PDB entry 5JNE | X-ray diffraction, 2.85 A resolution | chains A and D of the 4 polymer chains in the assembly

[Chain A]
Molecule: E3 SUMO-protein ligase SIZ1, Ubiquitin-like protein SMT3
Source organism: Saccharomyces cerevisiae
Notes: EC 6.3.2.-
Reference sequence: chimeric construct of Q04195, Q12306: residues 167-445 from Q04195 (SIZ1_YEAST) positions 167-445 (same numbers); residues 453-531 from Q12306 (SMT3_YEAST) positions 20-98 (UniProt number = residue number - 433)
Amino-acid sequence (367 residues; row label = number of the first residue in the row):
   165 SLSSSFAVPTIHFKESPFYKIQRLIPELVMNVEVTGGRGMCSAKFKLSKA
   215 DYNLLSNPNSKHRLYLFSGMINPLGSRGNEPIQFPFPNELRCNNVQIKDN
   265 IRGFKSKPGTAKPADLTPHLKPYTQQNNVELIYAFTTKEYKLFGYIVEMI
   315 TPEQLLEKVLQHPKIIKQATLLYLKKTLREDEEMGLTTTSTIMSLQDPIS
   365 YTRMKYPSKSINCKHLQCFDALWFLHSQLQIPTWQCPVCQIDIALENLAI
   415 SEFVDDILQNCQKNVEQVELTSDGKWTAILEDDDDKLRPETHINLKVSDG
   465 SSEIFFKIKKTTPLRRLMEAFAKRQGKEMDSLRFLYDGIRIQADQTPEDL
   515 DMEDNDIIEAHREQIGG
Not modelled in the structure: 165-172, 445-448, 528-531
Sequence notes: expression tag (165-166); engineered mutation D361 (Cys in Q04195); linker (446-452)
Ion coordination: Zn2+: C377, H379, C400, C403
UniProt features mapped onto this chain:
  - zinc finger: E344 to Q431 (SP-RING-type)
  - binding site (Zn(2+)): C377, H379, C400, C403
  - cross-link: G531 (Glycyl lysine isopeptide (Gly-Lys) (interchain with K-? in acceptor proteins))
Reported in the primary citation:
  - mutagenesis - T352V: increased catalytic activity with Ubiquitin-like protein SMT3

[Chain D]
Molecule: Proliferating cell nuclear antigen
Source organism: Saccharomyces cerevisiae (strain ATCC 204508 / S288c)
Reference sequence: P15873 (PCNA_YEAST); numbering as in UniProt (aligned over 1-258)
Amino-acid sequence (258 residues; numbered 1 to 258; the number before each row is that of its first residue):
     1 MLEAKFEEASLFKRIIDGFKDCVQLVNFQCKEDGIIAQAVDDSRVLLVSL
    51 EIGVEAFQEYRCDHPVTLGMDLTSLSDILREGNNTDTLTLIADNTPDSII
   101 LLFEDTKKDDIAEYSLKLMDIDADFLGIEELQYDSTLSLPSSEFSKIVRD
   151 LSQLSDSINIMITCETIKFVADGDIGSGSVIIKPFVDMEHPETSIKLEMD
   201 QPVDLTFGAKYLLDIIKGSSLSDRVGIRLSSEAPALFQFDLKSGFLQFFL
   251 APKFNDEE
Not modelled in the structure: 255-258
Sequence notes: engineered mutation D77 (Lys in P15873), E81 (Cys in P15873), D110 (Arg in P15873), G127 (Lys in P15873), C164 (Lys in P15873)
UniProt features mapped onto this chain:
  - DNA-binding region: R61 to R80
Reported in the primary citation:
  - mutagenesis - E165A: unchanged catalytic activity on Lys164

[Chain A / chain D interface]
Contacting residue pairs (17; chain A residue first):
  G200(A) with P191(D)
  G201(A) with P191(D); E192(D)
  R202(A) with M188(D), hydrogen bond (side chain-backbone); E189(D), salt bridge; P191(D)
  P251(A) with V186(D); M188(D), hydrophobic
  N252(A) with M188(D)
  A298(A) with P191(D), hydrophobic
  F299(A) with S138(D); V186(D), hydrophobic; P191(D); K196(D); R224(D)
  T301(A) with K196(D); E198(D), hydrogen bond
Also at the interface, not in a pair above, chain A (9 interface residues in all): F250
Also at the interface, not in a pair above, chain D (10 interface residues in all): S194
Interface features reported in the paper:
  - interface residues, chain A: R202(A), F299(A)
  - interface residues, chain D: M188(D)

[Overview]
Chain A and chain D form an interface of 9 and 10 residues respectively, with 2 hydrogen bonds and 1 salt
bridge. Polar contacts include R202(A)-E189(D), R202(A)-M188(D) and T301(A)-E198(D). The paper reports that
T352V of chain A increases catalytic activity with Ubiquitin-like protein SMT3; interface residues R202(A),
F299(A) and M188(D).
Here chain A is E3 SUMO-protein ligase SIZ1, Ubiquitin-like protein SMT3 (Saccharomyces cerevisiae) and chain
D is Proliferating cell nuclear antigen (Saccharomyces cerevisiae (strain ATCC 204508 / S288c)). Entry 5JNE
(E2-SUMO-Siz1 E3-SUMO-PCNA complex) was determined by X-ray diffraction.
